Entry 7RIY (X-ray diffraction, 3.70 A resolution); this record covers chains R and B of the 13 polymer chains in the assembly.

Chain R:
Molecule: 11-nt RNA strand
Sequence (11 nucleotides; numbered 1 to 11; the number before each row is that of its first residue):
     1 AUCGAGAGGCU
Bound ions: Mg2+: C10 (shared with 2 residues of chain A)

Chain B:
Molecule: DNA-directed RNA polymerase II subunit RPB2
From: Saccharomyces cerevisiae (strain ATCC 204508 / S288c)
Notes: EC 2.7.7.6
UniProtKB: P08518 (RPB2_YEAST); residues 1-1224 here = UniProt positions 1-1224
Sequence (1224 residues; row label = number of the first residue in the row):
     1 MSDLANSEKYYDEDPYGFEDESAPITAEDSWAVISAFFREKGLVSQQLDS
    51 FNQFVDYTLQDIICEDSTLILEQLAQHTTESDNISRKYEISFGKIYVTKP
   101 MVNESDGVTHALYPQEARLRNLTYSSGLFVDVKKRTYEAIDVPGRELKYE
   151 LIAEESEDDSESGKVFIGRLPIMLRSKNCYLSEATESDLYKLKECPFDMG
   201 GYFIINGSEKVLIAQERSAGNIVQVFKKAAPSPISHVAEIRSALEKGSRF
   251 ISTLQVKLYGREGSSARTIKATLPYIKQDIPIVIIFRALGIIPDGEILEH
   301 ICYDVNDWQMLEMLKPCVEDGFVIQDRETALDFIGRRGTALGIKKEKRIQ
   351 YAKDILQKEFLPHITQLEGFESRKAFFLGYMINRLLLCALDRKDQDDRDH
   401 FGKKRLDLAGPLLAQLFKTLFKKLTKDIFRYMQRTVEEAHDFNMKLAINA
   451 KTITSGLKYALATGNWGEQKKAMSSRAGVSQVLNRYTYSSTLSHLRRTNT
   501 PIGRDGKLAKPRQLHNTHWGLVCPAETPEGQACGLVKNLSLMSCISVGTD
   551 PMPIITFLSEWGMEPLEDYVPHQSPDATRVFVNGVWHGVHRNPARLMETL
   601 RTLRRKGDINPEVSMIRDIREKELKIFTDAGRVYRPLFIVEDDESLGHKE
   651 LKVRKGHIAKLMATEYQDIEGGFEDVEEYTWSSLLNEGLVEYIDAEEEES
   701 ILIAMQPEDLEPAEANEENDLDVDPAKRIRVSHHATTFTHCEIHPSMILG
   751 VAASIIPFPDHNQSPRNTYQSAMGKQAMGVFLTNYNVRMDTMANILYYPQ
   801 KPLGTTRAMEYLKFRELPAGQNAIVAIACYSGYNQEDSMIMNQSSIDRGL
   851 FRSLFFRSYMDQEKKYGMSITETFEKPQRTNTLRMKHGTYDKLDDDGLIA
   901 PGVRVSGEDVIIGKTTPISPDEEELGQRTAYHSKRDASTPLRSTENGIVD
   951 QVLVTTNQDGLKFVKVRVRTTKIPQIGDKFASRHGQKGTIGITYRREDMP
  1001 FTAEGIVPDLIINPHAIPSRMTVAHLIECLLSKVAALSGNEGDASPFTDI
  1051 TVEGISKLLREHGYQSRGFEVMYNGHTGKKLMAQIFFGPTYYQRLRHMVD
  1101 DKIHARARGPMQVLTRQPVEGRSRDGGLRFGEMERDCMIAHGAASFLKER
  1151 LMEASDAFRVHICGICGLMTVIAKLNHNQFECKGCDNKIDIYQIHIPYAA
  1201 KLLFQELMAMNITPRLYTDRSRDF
Unresolved in the structure: 1-19, 76-85, 139-161, 338-344, 439-445, 503-508, 644-646, 669-675, 715-720, 920-929, 1222-1224
Bound ions: Zn2+: Cys1163, Cys1166, Cys1185

How chain R and chain B interact:
Residue-residue contacts - 11 pairs, chain R then chain B:
  G4(R) - Gly478(B)  sugar contact
  A5(R) - Gly478(B)  sugar contact
  A7(R) - Gln776(B)  hydrogen bond to the sugar
  A7(R) - His1097(B)  hydrogen bond to the sugar
  G8(R) - Gln776(B)  sugar contact
  G8(R) - Lys979(B)  hydrogen bond to the phosphate
  G8(R) - His1097(B)  hydrogen bond to the sugar
  G9(R) - Lys979(B)  salt bridge to the phosphate
  G9(R) - Lys987(B)  phosphate contact
  U11(R) - Ser1019(B)  hydrogen bond to the sugar
  U11(R) - Arg1020(B)  hydrogen bond to the phosphate
Also at the interface, not in a pair above, chain R (9 interface residues in all): A1, G6, C10
Also at the interface, not in a pair above, chain B (13 interface residues in all): Ala477, Gln481, Pro528, Glu529, Lys1102, Leu1114

In short:
9 residues of chain R and 13 residues of chain B are in contact; the contacts include 6 hydrogen bonds and 1
salt bridge. Polar pairs include A7(R)-Gln776(B), A7(R)-His1097(B) and G8(R)-His1097(B). Cys1163(B),
Cys1166(B) and Cys1185(B) coordinate Zn2+.
Chain R is an 11-nt RNA strand and chain B is DNA-directed RNA polymerase II subunit RPB2 (Saccharomyces
cerevisiae (strain ATCC 204508 / S288c)); the structure, RNA polymerase II elongation complex with hairpin
polyamide Py-Im 1, scaffold 2 soaked with UTP, was determined by X-ray diffraction, deposited together with
7RIM, 7RIP, 7RIQ, 7RIW and 7RIX.
